2PJO - chain A; structure by X-ray diffraction, 1.80 A resolution.

== Chain A ==
Protein: Ricin (EC 3.2.2.22)
Source organism: Ricinus communis
Notes: EC 3.2.2.22
UniProt: P02879 (RICI_RICCO); residues 1-267 here correspond to UniProt positions 36-302 (UniProt number = residue number + 35)
Chain sequence (268 residues; numbered 0 to 267; the number before each row is that of its first residue; numbering starts at 0):
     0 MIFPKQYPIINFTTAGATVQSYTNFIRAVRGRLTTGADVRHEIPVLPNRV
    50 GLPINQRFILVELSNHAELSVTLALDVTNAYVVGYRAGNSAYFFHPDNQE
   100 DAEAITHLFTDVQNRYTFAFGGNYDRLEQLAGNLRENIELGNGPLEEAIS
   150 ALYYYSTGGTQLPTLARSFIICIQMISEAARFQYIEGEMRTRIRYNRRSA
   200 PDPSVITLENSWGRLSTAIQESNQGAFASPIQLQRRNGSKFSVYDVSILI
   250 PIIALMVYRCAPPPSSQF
Not modelled in the structure: 0-5, 264-267
Construct notes: initiating methionine (0)
Small-molecule neighbours: N-methylurea (NMU): Tyr80, Val81, Phe93, Gly121, Asn122, Tyr123, Ile172
Reported in the primary citation:
  - conformationally variable residues (side-chain flip): Tyr80, Arg180
  - binding site for N-methylurea: Val81, Gly121, Arg180
  - contacts within the chain: Arg180-Trp211
  - catalytic residues: Arg180 (citing earlier work)
  - mutagenesis - R180H, R180K: decreased catalytic activity (citing earlier work)
  - mutagenesis - R180H: decreased stability (citing earlier work)

== In short ==
Ligands of chain A: N-methylurea. The paper reports the catalytic residue Arg180; R180H and R180K reduce
catalytic activity.
Chain A is Ricin (EC 3.2.2.22) (Ricinus communis); the structure, Ricin a-chain (recombinant) complex with
n-methylurea, was determined by X-ray diffraction (same publication as 2P8N, 2R2X and 2R3D).
